PDB entry 9KSJ | X-ray diffraction, 1.67 A resolution | chain A

[Chain A]
Molecule: 3C-like proteinase nsp5
From: Severe acute respiratory syndrome coronavirus 2
Notes: EC 3.4.22.69
Reference sequence: P0DTD1 (R1AB_SARS2); residues 1-301 here correspond to UniProt positions 3264-3564 (UniProt number = residue number + 3263)
Amino-acid sequence (301 residues; numbered 1 to 301; the number before each row is that of its first residue):
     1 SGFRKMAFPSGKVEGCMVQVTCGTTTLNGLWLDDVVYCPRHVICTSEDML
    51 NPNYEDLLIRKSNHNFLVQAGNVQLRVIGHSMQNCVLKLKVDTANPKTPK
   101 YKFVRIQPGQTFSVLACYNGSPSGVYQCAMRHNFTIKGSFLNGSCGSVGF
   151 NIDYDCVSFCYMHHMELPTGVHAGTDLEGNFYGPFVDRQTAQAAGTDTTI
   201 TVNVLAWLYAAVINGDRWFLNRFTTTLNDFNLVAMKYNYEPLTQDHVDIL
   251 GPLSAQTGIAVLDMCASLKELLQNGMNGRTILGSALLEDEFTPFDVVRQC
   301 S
Differences from the reference sequence: engineered mutation His-132 (Pro3395 in P0DTD1)
Residues lining bound ligands: A1EGR (3-[[(6E)-6-(6-chloranyl-2-methyl-indazol-5-yl)imino-3-[5-(2-methoxyethoxy)pyridin-3-yl]-2,4-bis(oxidanylidene)-1,3,5-triazinan-1-yl]methyl]-4-methyl-benzenecarbonitrile): Ser-1, Thr-24, Thr-25, Thr-26, Leu-27, Pro-39, His-41, Met-49, Phe-140, Leu-141, Asn-142, Gly-143, Ser-144, Cys-145, His-163, His-164, Met-165, Glu-166, His-172, Asp-187, Arg-188, Gln-189

[Summary]
Chain A binds compound A1EGR.
Chain A is 3C-like proteinase nsp5 (Severe acute respiratory syndrome coronavirus 2); the structure, Crystal
structure of SARS-CoV-2 main protease in complex with compound 8, was determined by X-ray diffraction together
with 9KR5, 9KSH, 9KSI and 9KSK from the same study.
